4PGB - chains A and B of the 3 polymer chains in the assembly; structure by X-ray diffraction, 2.80 A resolution.

[Chain A]
Name: H-2 class I histocompatibility antigen, K-B alpha chain
From: Mus musculus
Notes: fragment: heavy chain
UniProtKB: P01901 (HA1B_MOUSE); residues 1-278 here correspond to UniProt positions 22-299 (UniProt number = residue number + 21)
Amino-acid sequence (304 residues; numbered -25 to 278; the number before each row is that of its first residue; numbers below 1 keep their minus sign (Met-25 is residue -25)):
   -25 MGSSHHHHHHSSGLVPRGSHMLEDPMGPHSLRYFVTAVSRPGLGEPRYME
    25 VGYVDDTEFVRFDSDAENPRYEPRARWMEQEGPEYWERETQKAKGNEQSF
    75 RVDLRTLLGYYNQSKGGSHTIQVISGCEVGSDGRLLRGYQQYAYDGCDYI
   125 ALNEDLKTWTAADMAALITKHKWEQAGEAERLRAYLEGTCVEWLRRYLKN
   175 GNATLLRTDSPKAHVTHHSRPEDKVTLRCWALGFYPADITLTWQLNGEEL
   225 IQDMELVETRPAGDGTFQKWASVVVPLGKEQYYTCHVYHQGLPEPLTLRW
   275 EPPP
Not modelled in the structure: -25 to 0
Sequence notes: initiating methionine (-25); expression tag (-24 to 0)
Swiss-Prot annotation at these positions:
  - region: Glu275 to Pro278 (Connecting peptide)
  - glycosylation (N-linked (GlcNAc...) asparagine): Asn86, Asn176
Disulfides: Cys101-Cys164, Cys203-Cys259

[Chain B]
Name: Beta-2-microglobulin
From: Mus musculus
UniProtKB: P01887 (B2MG_MOUSE); residues 1-99 here correspond to UniProt positions 21-119 (UniProt number = residue number + 20)
Amino-acid sequence (100 residues; numbered 0 to 99; the number before each row is that of its first residue; numbering starts at 0):
     0 MIQKTPQIQVYSRHPPENGKPNILNCYVTQFHPPHIEIQMLKNGKKIPKV
    50 EMSDMSFSKDWSFYILAHTEFTPTETDTYACRVKHDSMAEPKTVYWDRDM
Not modelled in the structure: 0
Sequence notes: initiating methionine (0); conflict Asp85 (Ala105 in P01887)
Disulfides: Cys25-Cys80

[Interface between chain A and chain B]
Contacting residue pairs - 51 pairs, chain A then chain B:
  Phe8(A) - Phe56(B)
  Val9(A) - Phe56(B)
  Thr10(A) - Phe56(B)
  Thr10(A) - Phe62(B)
  Val12(A) - Pro33(B)  hydrophobic
  Tyr27(A) - Ser55(B)
  Asp30(A) - Lys58(B)  salt bridge
  Arg35(A) - Asp53(B)  salt bridge
  Arg35(A) - Met54(B)  hydrogen bond (side chain-backbone)
  Arg35(A) - Ser55(B)
  Arg48(A) - Asp53(B)  salt bridge
  Thr94(A) - Pro33(B)
  Gln96(A) - His31(B)  hydrogen bond
  Gln96(A) - Phe56(B)
  Gln96(A) - Trp60(B)  hydrogen bond (side chain-backbone)
  Gln96(A) - Phe62(B)
  Val97(A) - Phe56(B)
  Ile98(A) - Phe56(B)  hydrophobic
  Ile98(A) - Trp60(B)  hydrophobic
  Gln115(A) - Trp60(B)
  Tyr116(A) - Trp60(B)
  Ala117(A) - Trp60(B)
  Asp119(A) - Ile1(B)
  Asp119(A) - His31(B)
  Gly120(A) - His31(B)  hydrogen bond (backbone-side chain)
  Cys121(A) - Ile1(B)  hydrophobic
  Asp122(A) - Trp60(B)  hydrogen bond
  His192(A) - Asp98(B)  salt bridge
  Arg202(A) - Asp98(B)  hydrogen bond (side chain-backbone)
  Arg202(A) - Met99(B)
  Trp204(A) - Asp98(B)
  Trp204(A) - Met99(B)
  Val231(A) - Gln8(B)
  Glu232(A) - Gln8(B)  hydrogen bond (backbone-side chain)
  Thr233(A) - Tyr26(B)
  Arg234(A) - Gln8(B)  hydrogen bond
  Arg234(A) - Tyr10(B)
  Arg234(A) - Tyr26(B)
  Arg234(A) - Met99(B)  hydrogen bond (side chain-backbone)
  Pro235(A) - Tyr10(B)  hydrogen bond (backbone-side chain)
  Pro235(A) - Asn24(B)
  Pro235(A) - Tyr26(B)
  Pro235(A) - Leu65(B)  hydrophobic
  Ala236(A) - Arg12(B)  hydrogen bond (backbone-side chain)
  Ala236(A) - Asn24(B)  hydrogen bond (backbone-side chain)
  Gly237(A) - Arg12(B)  hydrogen bond (backbone-side chain)
  Gly237(A) - Leu65(B)
  Gln242(A) - Tyr10(B)
  Gln242(A) - Ser11(B)  hydrogen bond (side chain-backbone)
  Gln242(A) - Arg12(B)  hydrogen bond (side chain-backbone)
  Trp244(A) - Met99(B)  hydrogen bond (side chain-backbone)
Other interface residues (no listed pair), chain A (34 interface residues in all): Arg6, Glu32, Asp238
Other interface residues (no listed pair), chain B (21 interface residues in all): Ser57, Tyr63

[In short]
34 residues of chain A and 21 residues of chain B are in contact; the contacts include 16 hydrogen bonds and 4
salt bridges. Among the polar pairs are Asp30(A)-Lys58(B), Arg35(A)-Asp53(B) and Arg48(A)-Asp53(B).
Chain A is H-2 class I histocompatibility antigen, K-B alpha chain and chain B is Beta-2-microglobulin, both
from Mus musculus; the structure, MHC Class I in complex with modified Sendai virus nucleoprotein peptide
FAPGNWPAL, was determined by X-ray diffraction (same publication as 4PG9, 4PGC, 4PGD and 4PGE).
